PDB entry 5UA1 | X-ray diffraction, 2.90 A resolution | chains B and C of the 4 polymer chains in the assembly

Chain B:
Name: HTH-type transcriptional repressor KstR
Source organism: Mycobacterium tuberculosis (strain ATCC 25618 / H37Rv)
Reference sequence: P96856 (KSTR_MYCTU); residues -1 to 199 here correspond to UniProt positions 20-220 (UniProt number = residue number + 21)
Sequence (203 residues; each row starts with the number of its first residue; numbers below 1 keep their minus sign (Gly-3 is residue -3)):
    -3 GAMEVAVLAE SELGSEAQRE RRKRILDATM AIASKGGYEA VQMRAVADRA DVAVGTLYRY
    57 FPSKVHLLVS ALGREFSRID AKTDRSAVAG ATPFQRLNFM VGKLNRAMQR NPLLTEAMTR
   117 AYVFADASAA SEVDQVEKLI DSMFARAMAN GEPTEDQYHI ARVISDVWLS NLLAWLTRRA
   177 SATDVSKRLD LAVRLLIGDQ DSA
Not modelled in the structure: -3 to 8, 79-84, 146-147, 195-199
Sequence notes: expression tag (-3 to -2); conflict Glu0 (Lys21 in P96856)
Curated features (UniProtKB/Swiss-Prot):
  - DNA-binding region: Gln38 to Phe57 (H-T-H motif)

Chain C:
Molecule: 18-nt DNA strand
Sequence (18 nucleotides; numbered 1 to 18; the number before each row is that of its first residue):
     1 ACTAGAACGT GTTCTAAT

How chain B and chain C interact:
Residue-residue contacts (14; chain B residue first):
  Val37(B) - DG11(C)  phosphate contact
  Gln38(B) - DT10(C)  hydrogen bond to the phosphate
  Gln38(B) - DG11(C)  phosphate contact
  Met39(B) - DG11(C)  hydrogen bond to the phosphate
  Met39(B) - DT12(C)  base contact
  Arg40(B) - DT10(C)  sugar contact
  Arg40(B) - DG11(C)  hydrogen bond to the base
  Arg40(B) - DT12(C)  hydrogen bond to the base
  Tyr54(B) - DG11(C)  sugar contact
  Tyr54(B) - DT12(C)  hydrogen bond to the phosphate
  Tyr54(B) - DT13(C)  phosphate contact
  Ser59(B) - DT12(C)  phosphate contact
  Lys60(B) - DG11(C)  salt bridge to the phosphate
  Lys60(B) - DT12(C)  hydrogen bond to the phosphate
Also at the interface, not in a pair above, chain B (9 interface residues in all): Val50, Pro58

Overview:
Chain B and chain C form an interface of 9 and 4 residues respectively, with 6 hydrogen bonds and 1 salt
bridge. Among the polar pairs are Arg40(B)-DG11(C), Arg40(B)-DT12(C) and Gln38(B)-DT10(C). Chain B is HTH-type
transcriptional repressor KstR (Mycobacterium tuberculosis (strain ATCC 25618 / H37Rv)) and chain C is an
18-nt DNA strand; the structure, Mycobacterium tuberculosis KstR in complex with an 18-bp DNA operator, was
determined by X-ray diffraction.
Chain B is HTH-type transcriptional repressor KstR (Mycobacterium tuberculosis (strain ATCC 25618 / H37Rv))
and chain C is an 18-nt DNA strand; the structure, Mycobacterium tuberculosis KstR in complex with a 18-bp DNA
operator, was determined by X-ray diffraction.
